Entry 7MT2 (electron microscopy, 2.76 A resolution); this record covers chains A and L of the 54 polymer chains in the assembly.

# Chain A
Molecule: 23S rRNA
Source organism: Mycobacterium tuberculosis H37Rv
Sequence (3138 nucleotides; each row starts with the number of its first residue):
     1 UUGUAAGUGU CUAAGGGCGC AUGGUGGAUG CCUUGGCAUC GAGAGCCGAU GAAGGACGUG
    61 GGAGGCUGCG AUAUGCCUCG GGGAGCUGUC AACCGAGCGU GGAUCCGAGG AUUUCCGAAU
   121 GGGGAAACCC AGCACGAGUG AUGUCGUGCU ACCCGCAUCU GAAUAUAUAG GGUGCGGGAG
   181 GGAACGCGGG GAAGUGAAAC AUCUCAGUAC CCGUAGGAGG AGAAAACAAU UGUGAUUCCG
   241 CAAGUAGUGG CGAGCGAACG CGGAACAGGC UAAACCGCAC GCAUGGGUAA CCGGGUAGGG
   301 GUUGUGUGUG CGGGGUUGUG GGAGGAUAUG UCUCAGCGCU ACCCGGCUGA GAGGCAGUCA
   361 GAAAGUGUCG UGGUUAGCGG AAGUGGCCUG GGAUGGUCUG CCGUAGACGG UGAGAGCCCG
   421 GUACGCGAAA ACCCGGCACC UGCCUAGUAU CAAUUCCCGA GUAGCAGCGG GCCCGUGGAA
   481 UCCGCUGUGA AUCCGCCGGG ACCACCCGGU AAGCCUAAAU ACUCCUCGAU GACCGAUAGC
   541 GGAUUAGUAC CGUGAGGGAA UGGUGAAAAG UACCCCGGGA GGGGAGUGAA AGAGUACCUG
   601 AAACCGUGUG CCUACAAUCC GUCAGAGCCU CCUUUUCCUC UCCGGAGGAG GGUGGUGAUG
   661 GCGUGCCUUU UGAAGAAUGA GCCUGCGAGU CAGGGACAUG UCGCAAGGUU AACCCGUGUG
   721 GGGUAGCCGC AGCGAAAGCG AGUCUGAAUA GGGCGACCCA CACGCGCAUA CGCGCGUGUG
   781 AAUAGUGGCG UGUUCUGGAC CCGAAGCGGA GUGAUCUACC CAUGGCCAGG GUGAAGCGCG
   841 GGUAAGACCG CGUGGAGGCC CGAACCCACU UAGGUUGAAG ACUGAGGGGA UGAGCUGUGG
   901 GUAGGGGUGA AAGGCCAAUC AAACUCCGUG AUAGCUGGUU CUCCCCGAAA UGCAUUUAGG
   961 UGCAGCGUUG CGUGGUUCAC CGCGGAGGUA GAGCUACUGG AUGGCCGAUG GGCCCUACUA
  1021 GGUUACUGAC GUCAGCCAAA CUCCGAAUGC CGUGGUGUAA AGCGUGGCAG UGAGACGGCG
  1081 GGGGAUAAGC UCCGUACGUC GAAAGGGAAA CAGCCCAGAU CGCCGGCUAA GGCCCCCAAG
  1141 CGUGUGCUAA GUGGGAAAGG AUGUGCAGUC GCAAAGACAA CCAGGAGGUU GGCUUAGAAG
  1201 CAGCCACCCU UGAAAGAGUG CGUAAUAGCU CACUGGUCAA GUGAUUGUGC GCCGAUAAUG
  1261 UAGCGGGGCU CAAGCACACC GCCGAAGCCG CGGCACAUCC ACCUUGUGGU GGGUGUGGGU
  1321 AGGGGAGCGU CCCUCAUUCA GCGAAGCCAC CGGGUGACCG GUGGUGGAGG GUGGGGGAGU
  1381 GAGAAUGCAG GCAUGAGUAG CGACAAGGCA AGUGAGAACC UUGCCCGCCG AAAGACCAAG
  1441 GGUUCCUGGG CCAGGCCAGU CCGCCCAGGG UGAGUCGGGA CCUAAGGCGA GGCCGACAGG
  1501 CGUAGUCGAU GGACAACGGG UUGAUAUUCC CGUACCCGUG UGUGGGCGCC CGUGACGAAU
  1561 CAGCGGUACU AACCACCCAA AACCGGAUCG AUCACUCCCC UUCGGGGGUG UGGAGUUCUG
  1621 GGGCUGCGUG GGAACUUCGC UGGUAGUAGU CAAGCGAAGG GGUGACGCAG GAAGGUAGCC
  1681 GUACCAGUCA GUGGUAACAC UGGGGCAAGC CGGUAGGGAG AGCGAUAGGC AAAUCCGUCG
  1741 CUCACUAAUC CUGAGAGGUG ACGCAUAGCC GGUUGAGGCG AAUUCGGUGA UCCUCUGCUG
  1801 CCAAGAAAAG CCUCUAGCGA GCACACACAC GGCCCGUACC CCAAACCGAC ACAGGUGGUC
  1861 AGGUAGAGCA UACCAAGGCG UACGAGAUAA CUAUGGUUAA GGAACUCGGC AAAAUGCCCC
  1921 CGUAACUUCG GGAGAAGGGG GACCGGAAUA UCGUGAACAC CCUUGCGGUG GGAGCGGGAU
  1981 CCGGUCGCAG AAACCAGUGA GGAGCGACUG UUUACUAAAA ACACAGGUCC GUGCGAAGUC
  2041 GCAAGACGAU GUAUACGGAC UGACGCCUGC CCGGUGCUGG AAGGUUAAGA GGACCCGUUA
  2101 ACCCGCAAGG GUGAAGCGGA GAAUUUAAGC CCCAGUAAAC GGCGGUGGUA ACUAUAACCA
  2161 UCCUAAGGUA GCGAAAUUCC UUGUCGGGUA AGUUCCGACC UGCACGAAUG GCGUAACGAC
  2221 UUCUCAACUG UCUCAACCAU AGACUCGGCG AAAUUGCACU ACGAGUAAAG AUGCUCGUUA
  2281 CGCGCGGCAG GACGAAAAGA CCCCGGGACC UUCACUACAA CUUGGUAUUG AUGUUCGGUA
  2341 CGGUUUGUGU AGGAUAGGUG GGAGACUGUG AAACCUCGAC GCCAGUUGGG GCGGAGUCGU
  2401 UGUUGAAAUA CCACUCUGAU CGUAUUGGGC AUCUAACCUC GAACCCUGAA UCGGGUUUAG
  2461 GGACAGUGCC UGGCGGGUAG UUUAACUGGG GCGGUUGCCU CCUAAAAUGU AACGGAGGCG
  2521 CCCAAAGGUU CCCUCAACCU GGACGGCAAU CAGGUGGCGA GUGUAAAUGC ACAAGGGAGC
  2581 UUGACUGCGA GACUUACAAG UCAAGCAGGG ACGAAAGUCG GGAUUAGUGA UCCGGCACCC
  2641 CCGAGUGGAA GGGGUGUCGC UCAACGGAUA AAAGGUACCC CGGGGAUAAC AGGCUGAUCU
  2701 UCCCCAAGAG UCCAUAUCGA CGGGAUGGUU UGGCACCUCG AUGUCGGCUC GUCGCAUCCU
  2761 GGGGCUGGAG CAGGUCCCAA GGGUUGGGCU GUUCGCCCAU UAAAGCGGCA CGCGAGCUGG
  2821 GUUUAGAACG UCGUGAGACA GUUCGGUCUC UAUCCGCCGC GCGCGUCAGA AACUUGAGGA
  2881 AACCUGUCCC UAGUACGAGA GGACCGGGAC GGACGAACCU CUGGUGCACC AGUUGUCCCG
  2941 CCAGGGGCAC CGCUGGAUAG CCACGUUCGG UCAGGAUAAC CGCUGAAAGC AUCUAAGCGG
  3001 GAAACCUUCU CCAAGAUCAG GUUUCUCACC CACUUGGUGG GAUAAGGCCC CCCGCAGAAC
  3061 ACGGGUUCAA UAGGUCAGAC CUGGAAGCUC AGUAAUGGGU GUAGGGAACU GGUGCUAACC
  3121 GGCCGAAAAC UUACAACA
Disordered / not traced: 1-4, 1013-1022, 3133-3138
Modified / non-standard residues: 5MU (5-methyluridine 5'-monophosphate) at position 2177; OMG (o2'-methylguanosine-5'-monophosphate) at position 2489; OMG (o2'-methylguanosine-5'-monophosphate) at position 2791
Metal / ion sites: Mg2+ site 1: C31, G1370; Mg2+ site 2: C46, G217; Mg2+ site 3 near G60 (its only coordinating residue here); Mg2+ site 4 near U72 (its only coordinating residue here); Mg2+ site 5 near U120 (its only coordinating residue here); Mg2+ site 6: A162, U166; Mg2+ site 7: G194, U2481; Mg2+ site 8: A199, C200; Mg2+ site 9 near G220 (its only coordinating residue here); Mg2+ site 10 near C251 (its only coordinating residue here); Mg2+ site 11: G379, G421; Mg2+ site 12: U411, A415; 151 more Mg2+ sites not listed
Residues lining bound ligands: N-formylmethionine (FME): G2299, A2300, C2301, A2689, U2744, U2823

# Chain L
Name: 50S ribosomal protein L15
Source organism: Mycobacterium tuberculosis (strain ATCC 25618 / H37Rv)
UniProt: P9WHD7 (RL15_MYCTU); residue numbers follow UniProt; this construct covers 1-146
Amino-acid sequence (146 residues; row label = number of the first residue in the row):
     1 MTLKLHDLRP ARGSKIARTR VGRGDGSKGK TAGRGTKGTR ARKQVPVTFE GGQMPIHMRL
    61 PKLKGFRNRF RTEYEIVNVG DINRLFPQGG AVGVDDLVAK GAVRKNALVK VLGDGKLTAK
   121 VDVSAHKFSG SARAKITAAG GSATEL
Disordered / not traced: 1, 146

# How chain A and chain L interact
Residue-residue contacts (163):
  A198(A) - Phe49(L)  base contact
  A246(A) - Arg67(L)  hydrogen bond to the phosphate
  A246(A) - Arg69(L)  hydrogen bond to the sugar
  G247(A) - Arg67(L)  salt bridge to the phosphate
  C251(A) - Lys62(L)  hydrogen bond to the sugar
  G252(A) - Met58(L)  phosphate contact
  A253(A) - His57(L)  phosphate contact
  U668(A) - Lys30(L)  phosphate contact
  U669(A) - Lys30(L)  salt bridge to the phosphate
  U669(A) - Lys37(L)  hydrogen bond to the phosphate
  U670(A) - Lys37(L)  salt bridge to the phosphate
  G689(A) - Val21(L)  sugar contact
  G689(A) - Arg23(L)  salt bridge to the phosphate
  G689(A) - Thr31(L)  base contact
  G689(A) - Ala32(L)  base contact
  G689(A) - Arg34(L)  hydrogen bond to the base
  U690(A) - Arg18(L)  salt bridge to the phosphate
  C691(A) - Arg18(L)  salt bridge to the phosphate
  G700(A) - Gly13(L)  hydrogen bond to the sugar
  G700(A) - Ser14(L)  hydrogen bond to the base
  U701(A) - Ala11(L)  sugar contact
  U701(A) - Arg12(L)  sugar contact
  U701(A) - Ser14(L)  sugar contact
  G707(A) - Gly101(L)  phosphate contact
  U724(A) - Lys105(L)  hydrogen bond to the sugar
  C728(A) - Arg104(L)  base contact
  G729(A) - Arg104(L)  hydrogen bond to the base
  C730(A) - Glu75(L)  hydrogen bond to the base
  C730(A) - Ala102(L)  base contact
  C730(A) - Arg104(L)  base contact
  A731(A) - Asn78(L)  hydrogen bond to the base
  A731(A) - Leu112(L)  base contact
  C733(A) - Arg71(L)  base contact
  G734(A) - Arg71(L)  base contact
  A735(A) - Lys64(L)  salt bridge to the phosphate
  A735(A) - Gly65(L)  sugar contact
  A735(A) - Phe66(L)  hydrogen bond to the sugar
  A736(A) - Phe66(L)  phosphate contact
  A736(A) - Asn68(L)  hydrogen bond to the phosphate
  A737(A) - Asn68(L)  hydrogen bond to the phosphate
  A737(A) - Arg71(L)  salt bridge to the phosphate
  G738(A) - Arg71(L)  hydrogen bond to the base
  G740(A) - Ile76(L)  base contact
  G740(A) - Lys110(L)  hydrogen bond to the base
  G740(A) - Leu112(L)  base contact
  G740(A) - Ser129(L)  hydrogen bond to the phosphate
  G740(A) - Gly130(L)  hydrogen bond to the phosphate
  A741(A) - Leu112(L)  phosphate contact
  A741(A) - Gly113(L)  hydrogen bond to the phosphate
  A741(A) - Asp114(L)  base contact
  A741(A) - Ser129(L)  phosphate contact
  A741(A) - Ser131(L)  phosphate contact
  G776(A) - Lys116(L)  salt bridge to the phosphate
  G790(A) - Ser14(L)  sugar contact
  G790(A) - Lys15(L)  sugar contact
  G790(A) - Ile16(L)  hydrogen bond to the sugar
  U791(A) - Ile16(L)  sugar contact
  U791(A) - Ala17(L)  sugar contact
  U791(A) - Arg18(L)  phosphate contact
  G792(A) - Arg18(L)  phosphate contact
  G792(A) - Thr19(L)  phosphate contact
  U794(A) - Gln44(L)  phosphate contact
  C795(A) - Gln44(L)  phosphate contact
  C795(A) - Val45(L)  phosphate contact
  C800(A) - Arg34(L)  salt bridge to the phosphate
  C800(A) - Ala41(L)  hydrogen bond to the base
  A933(A) - Lys43(L)  salt bridge to the phosphate
  G934(A) - Thr39(L)  hydrogen bond to the sugar
  G934(A) - Lys43(L)  salt bridge to the phosphate
  C935(A) - Lys37(L)  phosphate contact
  C935(A) - Gly38(L)  phosphate contact
  C935(A) - Arg42(L)  base contact
  U936(A) - Lys37(L)  salt bridge to the phosphate
  U936(A) - Arg42(L)  base contact
  G937(A) - Lys37(L)  phosphate contact
  G937(A) - Arg42(L)  hydrogen bond to the base
  U939(A) - Gly22(L)  hydrogen bond to the sugar
  U939(A) - Lys30(L)  hydrogen bond to the base
  U939(A) - Thr31(L)  base contact
  U940(A) - Gly22(L)  base contact
  U940(A) - Arg23(L)  hydrogen bond to the base
  U940(A) - Gly24(L)  phosphate contact
  U940(A) - Gly29(L)  phosphate contact
  U940(A) - Lys30(L)  phosphate contact
  C941(A) - Arg20(L)  base contact
  C941(A) - Arg23(L)  base contact
  C941(A) - Gly24(L)  phosphate contact
  U942(A) - Gly24(L)  phosphate contact
  U942(A) - Asp25(L)  hydrogen bond to the phosphate
  U942(A) - Gly26(L)  hydrogen bond to the phosphate
  U942(A) - Ser27(L)  base contact
  C943(A) - Gly26(L)  hydrogen bond to the base
  A954(A) - Gln53(L)  hydrogen bond to the sugar
  U955(A) - Gly51(L)  base contact
  U955(A) - Gly52(L)  sugar contact
  U955(A) - Gln53(L)  sugar contact
  G960(A) - Gly38(L)  phosphate contact
  G960(A) - Thr39(L)  hydrogen bond to the sugar
  G960(A) - Gly51(L)  hydrogen bond to the base
  U961(A) - Gly38(L)  phosphate contact
  U961(A) - Thr39(L)  hydrogen bond to the phosphate
  U961(A) - Arg40(L)  hydrogen bond to the phosphate
  U961(A) - Val45(L)  phosphate contact
  U961(A) - Phe49(L)  sugar contact
  U961(A) - Gly51(L)  base contact
  G962(A) - Arg40(L)  salt bridge to the phosphate
  G962(A) - Phe49(L)  sugar contact
  G962(A) - Glu50(L)  sugar contact
  G962(A) - Gly51(L)  sugar contact
  G1070(A) - Arg34(L)  sugar contact
  U1071(A) - Gly35(L)  phosphate contact
  U1071(A) - Thr36(L)  hydrogen bond to the phosphate
  U1307(A) - Arg12(L)  sugar contact
  A1321(A) - Thr31(L)  phosphate contact
  A1321(A) - Gly35(L)  phosphate contact
  G1322(A) - Thr31(L)  hydrogen bond to the phosphate
  G1322(A) - Gly33(L)  hydrogen bond to the phosphate
  G1322(A) - Arg34(L)  phosphate contact
  G1322(A) - Gly35(L)  phosphate contact
  G1323(A) - Lys28(L)  phosphate contact
  G1324(A) - Lys28(L)  salt bridge to the phosphate
  C1335(A) - His6(L)  hydrogen bond to the sugar
  A1336(A) - His6(L)  sugar contact
  G1373(A) - His6(L)  base contact
  G1374(A) - Leu5(L)  hydrogen bond to the base
  G1374(A) - His6(L)  base contact
  G1374(A) - Leu8(L)  hydrogen bond to the sugar
  G1374(A) - Arg9(L)  sugar contact
  G1375(A) - Arg9(L)  phosphate contact
  G1376(A) - Lys15(L)  phosphate contact
  G1377(A) - Lys15(L)  salt bridge to the phosphate
  U1380(A) - Arg20(L)  hydrogen bond to the base
  G1381(A) - Arg20(L)  hydrogen bond to the base
  G1381(A) - Arg23(L)  salt bridge to the phosphate
  A2596(A) - Gln53(L)  base contact
  C2597(A) - Ile56(L)  sugar contact
  C2597(A) - Arg59(L)  hydrogen bond to the base
  A2598(A) - Arg59(L)  hydrogen bond to the sugar
  A2598(A) - Leu60(L)  phosphate contact
  A2630(A) - Met54(L)  base contact
  A2630(A) - Arg59(L)  hydrogen bond to the sugar
  U2631(A) - Met58(L)  hydrogen bond to the sugar
  U2631(A) - Arg59(L)  sugar contact
  U2631(A) - Leu60(L)  phosphate contact
  U2631(A) - Pro61(L)  phosphate contact
  C2632(A) - Pro61(L)  phosphate contact
  C2632(A) - Lys62(L)  hydrogen bond to the phosphate
  C2633(A) - Lys62(L)  salt bridge to the phosphate
  C2641(A) - Phe66(L)  base contact
  C2642(A) - Phe66(L)  sugar contact
  C2642(A) - Asn68(L)  hydrogen bond to the sugar
  G2643(A) - Phe70(L)  phosphate contact
  A2644(A) - Arg69(L)  base contact
  A2644(A) - Phe70(L)  sugar contact
  G2652(A) - Phe66(L)  base contact
  G2653(A) - Gly65(L)  hydrogen bond to the phosphate
  G2653(A) - Phe66(L)  sugar contact
  G2654(A) - Lys64(L)  phosphate contact
  G2654(A) - Gly65(L)  hydrogen bond to the phosphate
  U2655(A) - Lys64(L)  phosphate contact
  G2666(A) - Gln53(L)  hydrogen bond to the base
  G2666(A) - Met54(L)  hydrogen bond to the sugar
  G2666(A) - Arg59(L)  base contact
Also at the interface, not in a pair above, chain A (92 interface residues in all): C702, A706, A725, G732, C739, C801, A1069, A2599, G2667, A2668
Also at the interface, not in a pair above, chain L (81 interface residues in all): Lys4, Asp7, Pro10, Thr48, Lys100, Asn106

# Summary
The interface between chain A and chain L involves 92 residues on one side and 81 on the other; the contacts
include 52 hydrogen bonds and 18 salt bridges. Among the polar pairs are G689(A)-Arg34(L), G700(A)-Ser14(L)
and G729(A)-Arg104(L). Chain A binds N-formylmethionine.
Here chain A is 23S rRNA (Mycobacterium tuberculosis H37Rv) and chain L is 50S ribosomal protein L15
(Mycobacterium tuberculosis (strain ATCC 25618 / H37Rv)). Entry 7MT2 (Mtb 70S initiation complex) was
determined by electron microscopy together with 7MSC, 7MSH, 7MSM, 7MSZ, 7MT3 and 7MT7 from the same study.
